PDB entry 1VF5 | X-ray diffraction, 3.00 A resolution | chains B and Q of the 16 polymer chains in the assembly

== Chain B ==
Name: Subunit IV
From: Mastigocladus laminosus
UniProt: P83792 (PETD_MASLA); numbering as in UniProt (aligned over 1-160)
Amino-acid sequence (160 residues; each row starts with the number of its first residue):
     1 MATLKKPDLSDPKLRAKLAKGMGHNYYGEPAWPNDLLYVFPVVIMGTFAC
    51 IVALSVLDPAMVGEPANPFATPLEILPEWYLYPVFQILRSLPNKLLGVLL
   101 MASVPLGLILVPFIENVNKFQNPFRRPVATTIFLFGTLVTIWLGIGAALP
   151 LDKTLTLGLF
Unresolved in the structure: 1-17, 156-160
Ligand contacts:
  - beta-carotene (BCR): Val43, Gly46, Thr47, Cys50
  - chlorophyll a (CLA): Tyr80, Leu81, Pro83, Val84, Ile87, Met101, Ala102, Val104, Pro105, Leu106, Leu108, Ile132, Phe133, Phe135, Gly136, Val139, Thr140, Leu143
  - heme (HEM): Glu29, Leu36, Val39, Phe40, Val43, Ile44
  - dioleoyl-phosphatidylcholine (OPC; (7R,17E)-4-hydroxy-N,N,N,7-tetramethyl-7-[(8E)-octadec-8-enoyloxy]-10-oxo-3,5,9-trioxa-4-phosphaheptacos-17-en-1-aminium 4-oxide): Asn34, Asp35, Tyr38
  - tridecyl-stigmatellin (TDS; 8-hydroxy-5,7-dimethoxy-3-methyl-2-tridecyl-4H-chromen-4-one): Pro77, Leu81, Val84, Phe85, Leu88, Met101
From the paper describing this entry:
  - binding site for heme: Phe40, Ile44

== Chain Q ==
Name: Rieske iron-sulfur protein
From: Mastigocladus laminosus
UniProt: P83794 (UCRI_MASLA); numbering as in UniProt (aligned over 1-179)
Amino-acid sequence (179 residues; numbered 1 to 179; the number before each row is that of its first residue):
     1 MAQFTESMDVPDMGRRQFMNLLAFGTVTGVALGALYPLVKYFIPPSGGAV
    51 GGGTTAKDKLGNNVKVSKFLESHNAGDRVLVQGLKGDPTYIVVESKEAIR
   101 DYGINAVCTHLGCVVPWNAAENKFKCPCHGSQYDETGRVIRGPAPLSLAL
   151 CHATVQDDNIVLTPWTETDFRTGEKPWWV
Unresolved in the structure: 1-11
Disulfides: Cys113-Cys128
Bound ions: 2Fe-2S cluster Fe: Cys108, His110, Cys126, His129
Ligand contacts:
  - 2Fe-2S cluster (FES): Cys108, His110, Leu111, Gly112, Cys113, Val115, Cys126, Cys128, His129, Gly130, Ser131
  - dioleoyl-phosphatidylcholine (OPC; (7R,17E)-4-hydroxy-N,N,N,7-tetramethyl-7-[(8E)-octadec-8-enoyloxy]-10-oxo-3,5,9-trioxa-4-phosphaheptacos-17-en-1-aminium 4-oxide), molecule 1: Gln17, Asn20, Phe24
  - dioleoyl-phosphatidylcholine (OPC), molecule 2: Val39, Phe42, Ile43
  - plastoquinone 9 (PL9; 2,3-dimethyl-5-(3,7,11,15,19,23,27,31,35-nonamethyl-2,6,10,14,18,22,26,30,34-hexatriacontanonaenyl-2,5-cyclohexadiene-1,4-dione-2,3-dimethyl-5-solanesyl-1,4-benzoquinone): Phe24, Val27, Thr28, Ala31, Ala34, Leu35, Leu38

== How chain B and chain Q interact ==
Contacting residue pairs (15; chain B residue first):
  Pro68(B) - Val114(Q)
  Phe69(B) - Leu80(Q)  hydrophobic
  Phe69(B) - Val114(Q)
  Thr71(B) - Cys113(Q)
  Thr71(B) - Val114(Q)  hydrogen bond (side chain-backbone)
  Pro72(B) - Val114(Q)
  Pro72(B) - Pro127(Q)  hydrophobic
  Phe85(B) - Leu111(Q)  hydrophobic
  Arg89(B) - His110(Q)  hydrogen bond (backbone-side chain)
  Arg89(B) - Leu111(Q)
  Arg89(B) - His129(Q)
  Asn93(B) - Thr109(Q)
  Asn93(B) - His110(Q)  hydrogen bond (side chain-backbone)
  Leu149(B) - Cys128(Q)
  Leu149(B) - His129(Q)
Interface residues without a listed pair, chain Q (12 interface residues in all): Asp58, Val81, Gln82

== Summary ==
8 residues of chain B and 12 residues of chain Q are in contact, with 3 hydrogen bonds. Polar pairs include
Thr71(B)-Val114(Q), Arg89(B)-His110(Q) and Asn93(B)-His110(Q). Bound to chain B: heme, tridecyl-stigmatellin,
dioleoyl-phosphatidylcholine, chlorophyll a and beta-carotene. From the paper: a binding site for heme at
Phe40(B) and Ile44(B).
Here chain B is Subunit IV and chain Q is Rieske iron-sulfur protein, both from Mastigocladus laminosus. Entry
1VF5 (Crystal Structure of Cytochrome b6f Complex from M.laminosus) was determined by X-ray diffraction.
